6IIO - chains A and C of the 3 polymer chains in the assembly; structure by electron microscopy, 3.12 A resolution.

== Chain A ==
Molecule: VP1
Organism: Coxsackievirus A10
UniProtKB: A0A1B3Z4Y8 (A0A1B3Z4Y8_9ENTO); residues 1-297 here correspond to UniProt positions 565-861 (UniProt number = residue number + 564)
Chain sequence (297 residues; each row starts with the number of its first residue):
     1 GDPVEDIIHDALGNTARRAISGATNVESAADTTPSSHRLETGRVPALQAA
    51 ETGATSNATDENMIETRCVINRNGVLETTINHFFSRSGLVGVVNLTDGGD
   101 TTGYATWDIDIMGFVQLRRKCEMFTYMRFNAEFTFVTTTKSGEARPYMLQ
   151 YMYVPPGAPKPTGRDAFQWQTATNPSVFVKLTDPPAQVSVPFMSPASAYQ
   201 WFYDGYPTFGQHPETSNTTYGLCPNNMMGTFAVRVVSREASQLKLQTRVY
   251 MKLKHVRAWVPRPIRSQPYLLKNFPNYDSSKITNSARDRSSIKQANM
Unresolved in the structure: 1-72, 215-217, 297
From the paper describing this entry:
  - conformationally variable residues: Ile109, Met228, Phe231

== Chain C ==
Molecule: VP3
Organism: Coxsackievirus A10
UniProtKB: A0A1B3Z4Y8 (A0A1B3Z4Y8_9ENTO); residues 1-240 here correspond to UniProt positions 325-564 (UniProt number = residue number + 324)
Chain sequence (240 residues; row label = number of the first residue in the row):
     1 GIPAELRPGTNQFLTTDDDTAAPILPGFTPTPTIHIPGEVHSLLELCRVE
    51 TILEVNNTTEATGLTRLLIPVSSQNKADELCAAFMVDPGRIGPWQSTLVG
   101 QICRYYTQWSGSLKVTFMFTGSFMATGKMLVAYSPPGSAQPANRETAMLG
   151 THVIWDFGLQSSVSLVIPWISNTHFRTAKTGGNYDYYTAGVVTLWYQTNY
   201 VVPPETPGEAYIIAMGAAQDNFTLKICKDTDEVTQQAVLQ
Unresolved in the structure: 176-182

== Interface between chain A and chain C ==
Pairs across the interface (103):
  Glu77(A) with Tyr106(C), hydrogen bond (backbone-side chain); Lys225(C); Ile226(C), hydrogen bond (side chain-backbone)
  Thr78(A) with Ser42(C), hydrogen bond; Leu43(C), hydrogen bond (backbone-backbone); Leu44(C); Tyr106(C)
  Thr79(A) with His41(C)
  Ile80(A) with Val40(C); His41(C), hydrogen bond (backbone-backbone)
  His82(A) with Cys227(C)
  Phe83(A) with Leu43(C), hydrophobic; Tyr106(C)
  Ser87(A) with Thr15(C), hydrogen bond (backbone-backbone)
  Gly113(A) with Ala237(C); Leu239(C)
  Phe114(A) with Ala237(C), hydrophobic; Leu239(C), hydrophobic
  Val115(A) with Gln235(C); Gln236(C); Ala237(C)
  Gln116(A) with Asp229(C); Thr230(C); Val233(C)
  Arg119(A) with Gln101(C), hydrogen bond; Tyr105(C), hydrogen bond; Glu232(C); Val233(C)
  Lys120(A) with Tyr105(C)
  Phe124(A) with Val40(C), hydrophobic
  Tyr126(A) with Ile36(C), hydrophobic
  Arg128(A) with Pro30(C); Thr31(C), hydrogen bond (side chain-backbone)
  Glu132(A) with Asp19(C); Ala21(C)
  Thr134(A) with Phe13(C)
  Pro175(A) with Ile24(C), hydrophobic; Leu25(C), hydrophobic
  Pro184(A) with Asn11(C)
  Gln187(A) with Ala21(C)
  Val188(A) with Ala22(C); Ile24(C), hydrophobic
  Ser189(A) with Ala21(C), hydrogen bond (side chain-backbone); Ala22(C), hydrogen bond (backbone-backbone); Pro23(C); Ile24(C), hydrogen bond (backbone-backbone)
  Pro191(A) with Phe28(C), hydrophobic
  Phe192(A) with Phe28(C); Pro30(C)
  Met193(A) with Phe28(C), hydrophobic
  Ser194(A) with Thr31(C), hydrogen bond (backbone-side chain)
  Pro195(A) with Thr31(C), hydrogen bond (backbone-side chain)
  Ala196(A) with Thr31(C)
  Ser197(A) with Pro32(C); Thr33(C); Ile34(C), hydrogen bond (side chain-backbone)
  Lys252(A) with Asp17(C)
  Arg257(A) with Glu39(C), salt bridge
  Ala258(A) with Glu39(C); Val40(C), hydrogen bond (backbone-backbone)
  Trp259(A) with Ile36(C), hydrogen bond (side chain-backbone); Gly38(C); Glu39(C)
  Val260(A) with Gly38(C), hydrogen bond (backbone-backbone)
  Pro261(A) with Val40(C); Leu46(C), hydrophobic
  Ile264(A) with Gln101(C)
  Pro268(A) with Gln235(C)
  Tyr269(A) with Gln235(C); Val238(C)
  Leu270(A) with Val238(C)
  Lys272(A) with Leu239(C); Gln240(C)
  Asn284(A) with Arg66(C), hydrogen bond
  Ser285(A) with Glu54(C); Gln95(C); Ser96(C)
  Ala286(A) with Glu54(C); Arg66(C), hydrogen bond (backbone-side chain); Gly92(C); Gln95(C)
  Arg287(A) with Asn57(C), hydrogen bond (backbone-side chain); Ile91(C); Gly92(C); Gln95(C), hydrogen bond (backbone-side chain)
  Asp288(A) with Asn57(C); Thr58(C); Thr59(C); Arg66(C)
  Arg289(A) with Val55(C), hydrogen bond (side chain-backbone); Asn57(C); Thr58(C), hydrogen bond (backbone-side chain); Ala83(C), hydrogen bond (side chain-backbone)
  Ser290(A) with Thr58(C)
  Ile292(A) with Val55(C); Asn56(C); Ile69(C), hydrophobic; Ala82(C), hydrophobic; Ala83(C)
  Lys293(A) with Leu80(C); Cys81(C)
  Ala295(A) with Gln140(C)
  Asn296(A) with Met85(C)
Also at the interface, not in a pair above, chain A (66 interface residues in all): Asn73, Val75, Arg86, Met123, Val136, Tyr153, Pro185, Val190, Ala198, Tyr250, Lys254, Leu271, Ser291, Gln294
Also at the interface, not in a pair above, chain C (67 interface residues in all): Thr16, Pro37, Phe84, Arg90, Pro93, Val191, Thr223, Leu224

== Summary ==
66 residues of chain A and 67 residues of chain C are in contact, with 25 hydrogen bonds and 1 salt bridge.
Among the polar pairs are Arg257(A)-Glu39(C), Glu77(A)-Tyr106(C) and Glu77(A)-Ile226(C). The paper reports
conformational variability at Ile109(A), Met228(A) and Phe231(A).
Here chain A is VP1 and chain C is VP3, both from Coxsackievirus A10. Entry 6IIO (Cryo-EM structure of CV-A10
native empty particle) was determined by electron microscopy (same publication as 6IIJ).
